PDB entry 7WVU | electron microscopy, 3.30 A resolution | chains A and B of the 5 polymer chains in the assembly

Chain A:
Molecule: Guanine nucleotide-binding protein G(i) subunit alpha-1
Source organism: Homo sapiens
Reference sequence: P63096 (GNAI1_HUMAN); residue numbers follow UniProt; this construct covers 1-354
Amino-acid sequence (354 residues; row label = number of the first residue in the row):
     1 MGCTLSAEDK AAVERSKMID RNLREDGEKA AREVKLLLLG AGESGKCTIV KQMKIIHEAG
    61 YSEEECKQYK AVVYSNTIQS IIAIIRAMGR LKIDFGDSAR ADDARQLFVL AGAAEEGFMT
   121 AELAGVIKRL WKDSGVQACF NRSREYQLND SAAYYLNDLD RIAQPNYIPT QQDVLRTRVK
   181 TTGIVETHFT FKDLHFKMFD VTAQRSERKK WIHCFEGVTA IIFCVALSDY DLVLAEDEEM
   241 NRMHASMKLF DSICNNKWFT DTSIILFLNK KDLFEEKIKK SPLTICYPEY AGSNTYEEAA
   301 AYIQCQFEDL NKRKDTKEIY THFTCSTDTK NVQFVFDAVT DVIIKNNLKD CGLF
Disordered / not traced: 1-4, 56-181, 235-240
Sequence notes: engineered mutation Cys47 (Ser in P63096), Thr202 (Gly in P63096), Ala203 (Gly in P63096), Ala245 (Glu in P63096), Ser326 (Ala in P63096)
UniProt features mapped onto this chain:
  - region: Lys35 to Lys46, Thr48 (G1 motif), Asp173 to Thr181 (G2 motif), Phe196 to Val201, Gln204, Arg205 (G3 motif), Ile265 to Asp272 (G4 motif), Thr324, Cys325, Thr327 to Thr329 (G5 motif)
  - binding site (GTP): Glu43 to Lys46, Thr48, Ser151, Leu175 to Thr181, Asp200, Val201, Gln204, Asn269 to Asp272
  - binding site (Mg(2+)): Thr181
  - modified residue: Arg178 (ADP-ribosylarginine), Gln204 (Deamidated glutamine), Cys351 (ADP-ribosylcysteine)
  - lipidation: Gly2 (N-myristoyl glycine), Cys3 (S-palmitoyl cysteine)
  - natural variant: Gly40 (G40C: In NEDHISB; G40R: In NEDHISB), Gly45 (G45D: In NEDHISB), Thr48 (T48I: In NEDHISB; T48K: In NEDHISB), Gln52 (Q52P: In NEDHISB), Ser75 (deletion: In NEDHISB; uncertain significance), Gln172 (deletion: In NEDHISB), Asp173 (D173V: In NEDHISB), Glu186 to Phe189 (deletion: In NEDHISB; uncertain significance), Cys224 (C224Y: In NEDHISB), Lys270 (K270N: In NEDHISB; K270R: In NEDHISB), Asp272 (D272G: In NEDHISB), Val332 (V332E: In NEDHISB; uncertain significance)
  - mutagenesis: Gly42 (G42R: Abolishes switch to an activated conformation and dissociation from beta and gamma subunits upon GTP binding. Abolishes interaction with RGS family members), Glu116 (E116L: Enhances interaction (inactive GDP-bound) with RGS14), Gln147 (Q147L: Enhances interaction (inactive GDP-bound) with RGS14)

Chain B:
Molecule: Guanine nucleotide-binding protein G(I)/G(S)/G(T) subunit beta-1
Source organism: Homo sapiens
Reference sequence: P62873 (GBB1_HUMAN); residue numbers follow UniProt; this construct covers 2-340
Amino-acid sequence (351 residues; row label = number of the first residue in the row; numbers below 1 keep their minus sign (Met-10 is residue -10)):
   -10 MHHHHHHGSL LQSELDQLRQ EAEQLKNQIR DARKACADAT LSQITNNIDP VGRIQMRTRR
    50 TLRGHLAKIY AMHWGTDSRL LVSASQDGKL IIWDSYTTNK VHAIPLRSSW VMTCAYAPSG
   110 NYVACGGLDN ICSIYNLKTR EGNVRVSREL AGHTGYLSCC RFLDDNQIVT SSGDTTCALW
   170 DIETGQQTTT FTGHTGDVMS LSLAPDTRLF VSGACDASAK LWDVREGMCR QTFTGHESDI
   230 NAICFFPNGN AFATGSDDAT CRLFDLRADQ ELMTYSHDNI ICGITSVSFS KSGRLLLAGY
   290 DDFNCNVWDA LKADRAGVLA GHDNRVSCLG VTDDGMAVAT GSWDSFLKIW N
Disordered / not traced: -10 to 4
Sequence notes: expression tag (-10 to 1)
UniProt features mapped onto this chain:
  - modified residue: Ser2 (N-acetylserine), His266 (Phosphohistidine)
  - natural variant: Leu30 (L30F: In MRD42; uncertain significance), Arg52 (R52G: In MRD42), Gly64 (G64V: In MRD42), Asp76 (D76E: In MRD42; D76G: In MRD42), Gly77 (G77S: In MRD42), Lys78 (K78R: In MRD42), Ile80 (I80N: In MRD42; I80T: In MRD42), His91 (H91R: In MRD42; uncertain significance), Ala92 (A92T: In MRD42), Pro94 (P94S: In MRD42), Leu95 (L95P: In MRD42), Arg96 (R96L: In MRD42), 5 further natural variant entries in UniProt

Chain A / chain B interface:
Contacting residue pairs (51):
  Arg15(A) - Val90(B)  hydrogen bond (side chain-backbone)
  Arg15(A) - His91(B)
  Arg15(A) - Gly131(B)
  Ser16(A) - Asn88(B)
  Ser16(A) - Lys89(B)  hydrogen bond (side chain-backbone)
  Ile19(A) - Lys89(B)
  Ile19(A) - Ala92(B)  hydrophobic
  Asp20(A) - Lys89(B)  salt bridge
  Leu23(A) - Gly53(B)
  Leu23(A) - Lys78(B)
  Leu23(A) - Ile80(B)  hydrophobic
  Leu23(A) - Ala92(B)  hydrophobic
  Asp26(A) - Lys78(B)  salt bridge
  Lys35(A) - Trp99(B)
  Thr182(A) - Asp118(B)
  Thr182(A) - Asn119(B)
  Gly183(A) - Leu117(B)
  Gly183(A) - Asn119(B)  hydrogen bond (backbone-side chain)
  Ile184(A) - Trp99(B)
  Ile184(A) - Leu117(B)
  Ile184(A) - Asp118(B)
  Glu186(A) - Trp99(B)  hydrogen bond
  Phe199(A) - Trp99(B)  hydrophobic
  Gln204(A) - Leu117(B)
  Gln204(A) - Gly144(B)
  Gln204(A) - Tyr145(B)
  Ser206(A) - Tyr145(B)
  Ser206(A) - Gly162(B)  hydrogen bond (side chain-backbone)
  Glu207(A) - Asp186(B)  hydrogen bond (backbone-side chain)
  Glu207(A) - Cys204(B)  hydrogen bond
  Lys209(A) - Asp228(B)
  Lys210(A) - Met101(B)
  Lys210(A) - Tyr145(B)
  Lys210(A) - Met188(B)
  Lys210(A) - Cys204(B)
  Lys210(A) - Asp228(B)  salt bridge
  Lys210(A) - Asn230(B)  hydrogen bond
  Trp211(A) - Leu117(B)  hydrophobic
  Trp211(A) - Tyr145(B)
  His213(A) - Lys57(B)  hydrogen bond (backbone-side chain)
  His213(A) - Tyr59(B)  hydrogen bond (backbone-side chain)
  His213(A) - Trp332(B)
  Cys214(A) - Tyr59(B)
  Cys214(A) - Trp99(B)
  Cys214(A) - Met101(B)  hydrophobic
  Phe215(A) - Trp99(B)  hydrophobic
  Phe215(A) - Leu117(B)  hydrophobic
  Glu216(A) - Lys57(B)  salt bridge
  Glu216(A) - Trp332(B)
  Trp258(A) - Arg314(B)
  Trp258(A) - Trp332(B)  hydrophobic
Interface residues without a listed pair, chain A (25 interface residues in all): Ala12, Ala30
Interface residues without a listed pair, chain B (30 interface residues in all): Gln75, Asp76, Arg96, Ser98

In short:
25 residues of chain A and 30 residues of chain B are in contact; the contacts include 10 hydrogen bonds and 4
salt bridges. Polar pairs include Asp20(A)-Lys89(B), Asp26(A)-Lys78(B) and Lys210(A)-Asp228(B).
Here chain A is Guanine nucleotide-binding protein G(i) subunit alpha-1 and chain B is Guanine
nucleotide-binding protein G(I)/G(S)/G(T) subunit beta-1, both from Homo sapiens. Entry 7WVU (Cryo-EM
structure of the human formyl peptide receptor 1 in complex with fMLF and Gi1) was determined by electron
microscopy (same publication as 7WVV, 7WVW, 7WVX and 7WVY).
